Entry 5MV4 (X-ray diffraction, 2.90 A resolution); this record covers chains A and X of the 3 polymer chains in the assembly.

[Chain A]
Protein: ACC1 antibody Fab fragment, heavy chain
From: Mus musculus
Notes: antibody fragment or engineered binder
Amino-acid sequence (218 residues; numbered 1 to 218; the number before each row is that of its first residue):
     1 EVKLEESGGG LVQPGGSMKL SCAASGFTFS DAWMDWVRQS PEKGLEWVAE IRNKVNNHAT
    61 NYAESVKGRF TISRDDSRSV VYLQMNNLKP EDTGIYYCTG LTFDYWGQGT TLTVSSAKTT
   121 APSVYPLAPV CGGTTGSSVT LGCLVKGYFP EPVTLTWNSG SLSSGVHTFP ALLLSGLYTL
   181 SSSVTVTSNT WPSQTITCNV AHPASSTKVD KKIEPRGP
Disulfide bonds: Cys-22/Cys-98, Cys-143/Cys-198

[Chain X]
Protein: synthetic peptide containing the citrullinated collagen type II epitope CII616-639, Collagen alpha-1(II) chain
UniProtKB: P28481 (CO2A1_MOUSE); residues 16-40 here correspond to UniProt positions 816-840 (UniProt number = residue number + 800)
Amino-acid sequence (46 residues; each row starts with the number of its first residue):
     1 GPPGPPGPPG PPGPPGARGA PGERGETGPP GPAGFAGPPG PPGPPG
Disordered / not traced: 1-20, 33-46
Modified / non-standard residues: Pro-3, Pro-6, Pro-9, Pro-12, Pro-15, Pro-21, Pro-30, Pro-39, Pro-42, Pro-45 (4-hydroxyproline; HYP); Arg-18 (citrulline; CIR)

[Interface between chain A and chain X]
Pairs across the interface - 18 pairs, chain A then chain X:
  Asp-31(A) / Glu-23(X)
  Ala-32(A) / Glu-23(X)
  Trp-33(A) / Glu-23(X)  hydrogen bond (backbone-backbone)
  Trp-33(A) / Arg-24(X)
  Trp-33(A) / Pro-29(X)  hydrophobic
  Asn-53(A) / Glu-23(X)
  Leu-101(A) / Pro-21(X)
  Leu-101(A) / Glu-23(X)
  Leu-101(A) / Arg-24(X)
  Leu-101(A) / Gly-25(X)
  Leu-101(A) / Thr-27(X)
  Thr-102(A) / Arg-24(X)  hydrogen bond (side chain-backbone)
  Thr-102(A) / Thr-27(X)
  Thr-102(A) / Gly-28(X)
  Phe-103(A) / Thr-27(X)  hydrogen bond (backbone-side chain)
  Asp-104(A) / Gly-25(X)
  Asp-104(A) / Glu-26(X)  hydrogen bond (side chain-backbone)
  Asp-104(A) / Thr-27(X)  hydrogen bond
Interface residues without a listed pair, chain A (9 interface residues in all): Val-55
Interface residues without a listed pair, chain X (9 interface residues in all): Gly-22

[Summary]
Chain A and chain X each contribute 9 residues to their interface; the contacts include 5 hydrogen bonds.
Polar pairs include Thr-102(A)/Arg-24(X), Phe-103(A)/Thr-27(X) and Asp-104(A)/Glu-26(X).
Here chain A is ACC1 antibody Fab fragment, heavy chain (Mus musculus) and chain X is synthetic peptide
containing the citrullinated collagen type II epitope CII616-639, Collagen alpha-1(II) chain. Entry 5MV4 (ACC1
Fab fragment in complex with citrullinated CII616-639 epitope of collagen type II (ptm23)) was determined by
X-ray diffraction (same publication as 5MU0, 5MU2, 5MUB and 5MV3).
